PDB entry 3BH8 | X-ray diffraction, 1.65 A resolution | chains A and C of the 3 polymer chains in the assembly

== Chain A ==
Protein: HLA class I histocompatibility antigen, A-2 alpha chain
Source organism: Homo sapiens
Notes: fragment: Alpha-1, Alpha-2, Alpha-3
Reference sequence: P01892 (1A02_HUMAN); residues 1-274 here correspond to UniProt positions 25-298 (UniProt number = residue number + 24)
Sequence (274 residues; row label = number of the first residue in the row):
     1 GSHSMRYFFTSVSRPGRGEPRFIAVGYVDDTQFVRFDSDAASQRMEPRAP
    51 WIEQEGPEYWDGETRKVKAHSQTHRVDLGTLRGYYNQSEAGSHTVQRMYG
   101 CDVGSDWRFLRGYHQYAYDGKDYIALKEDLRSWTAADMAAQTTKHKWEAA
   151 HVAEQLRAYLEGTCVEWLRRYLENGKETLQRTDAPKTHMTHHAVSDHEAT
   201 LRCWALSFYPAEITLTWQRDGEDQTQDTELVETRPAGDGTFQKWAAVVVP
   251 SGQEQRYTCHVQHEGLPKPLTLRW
Cystine bridges: C101-C164, C203-C259
From the paper describing this entry:
  - conformationally variable residues (side-chain flip): H70
  - mutagenesis - R65A: decreased binding to decameric peptide from Lymphocyte-specific protein 1 (chain C)

== Chain C ==
Protein: decameric peptide from Lymphocyte-specific protein 1
Reference sequence: P33241 (LSP1_HUMAN); residues 1-10 here correspond to UniProt positions 249-258 (UniProt number = residue number + 248)
Sequence (10 residues; row label = number of the first residue in the row):
     1 RQASIELPSM
Modified residues: S4 (phosphoserine; SEP)
UniProt features mapped onto this chain:
  - modified residue: S4 (Phosphoserine)

== How chain A and chain C interact ==
Pairs across the interface (40; chain A residue first):
  M5(A) - R1(C)
  Y7(A) - R1(C)  hydrogen bond (side chain-backbone)
  Y7(A) - Q2(C)
  F9(A) - Q2(C)
  M45(A) - Q2(C)
  E63(A) - R1(C)
  E63(A) - Q2(C)  hydrogen bond (side chain-backbone)
  R65(A) - S4(C)
  K66(A) - R1(C)
  K66(A) - Q2(C)  hydrogen bond (side chain-backbone)
  K66(A) - A3(C)
  K66(A) - S4(C)
  V67(A) - Q2(C)
  V76(A) - S9(C)
  D77(A) - M10(C)  hydrogen bond (side chain-backbone)
  T80(A) - M10(C)
  L81(A) - M10(C)  hydrophobic
  Y84(A) - M10(C)  hydrogen bond (side chain-backbone)
  R97(A) - L7(C)
  Y99(A) - Q2(C)
  Y99(A) - A3(C)  hydrogen bond (side chain-backbone)
  H114(A) - L7(C)
  Y116(A) - L7(C)
  Y123(A) - M10(C)  hydrophobic
  T143(A) - M10(C)  hydrogen bond (side chain-backbone)
  K146(A) - S9(C)  hydrogen bond (side chain-backbone)
  K146(A) - M10(C)
  W147(A) - P8(C)  hydrogen bond (side chain-backbone)
  W147(A) - S9(C)  hydrogen bond (side chain-backbone)
  W147(A) - M10(C)  hydrophobic
  A150(A) - P8(C)  hydrophobic
  V152(A) - P8(C)  hydrophobic
  Q155(A) - I5(C)
  L156(A) - I5(C)
  Y159(A) - R1(C)  hydrogen bond (side chain-backbone)
  Y159(A) - Q2(C)
  Y159(A) - A3(C)
  T163(A) - R1(C)
  W167(A) - R1(C)
  Y171(A) - R1(C)  hydrogen bond (side chain-backbone)
Interface residues without a listed pair, chain A (32 interface residues in all): Y59, A69, T73
Interface residues without a listed pair, chain C (10 interface residues in all): E6
Interface features reported in the paper:
  - pairs named by the authors: R65(A)-S4(C), K66(A)-S4(C), Y84(A)-M10(C) (hydrogen bond), W167(A)-R1(C) (hydrophobic contact)
  - interface residues, chain A: Y84(A)

== Overview ==
The interface between chain A and chain C involves 32 residues on one side and 10 on the other, with 12
hydrogen bonds. Among the polar pairs are Y7(A)-R1(C), E63(A)-Q2(C) and K66(A)-Q2(C). The authors report
contacts between R65(A) and S4(C) and K66(A) and S4(C); a hydrogen bond between Y84(A) and M10(C); a
hydrophobic contact between W167(A) and R1(C). From the paper: R65A of chain A reduces binding to decameric
peptide from Lymphocyte-specific protein 1 (chain C); the interface residue Y84(A).
Here chain A is HLA class I histocompatibility antigen, A-2 alpha chain (Homo sapiens) and chain C is
decameric peptide from Lymphocyte-specific protein 1. Entry 3BH8 (Crystal Structure of RQA_M Phosphopeptide
Bound to HUMAN Class I MHC HLA-A2) was determined by X-ray diffraction (same publication as 3BGM, 3BH9 and
3BHB).
